PDB entry 8JQ3 | X-ray diffraction, 1.90 A resolution | chains A and D of the 4 polymer chains in the assembly

Chain A (and D):
Name: L-rhamnose isomerase
Source organism: Lacticaseibacillus rhamnosus
Notes: chain D of this document is another copy of the same molecule, construct and numbering; everything in this record applies to it too
Chain sequence (434 residues; each row starts with the number of its first residue):
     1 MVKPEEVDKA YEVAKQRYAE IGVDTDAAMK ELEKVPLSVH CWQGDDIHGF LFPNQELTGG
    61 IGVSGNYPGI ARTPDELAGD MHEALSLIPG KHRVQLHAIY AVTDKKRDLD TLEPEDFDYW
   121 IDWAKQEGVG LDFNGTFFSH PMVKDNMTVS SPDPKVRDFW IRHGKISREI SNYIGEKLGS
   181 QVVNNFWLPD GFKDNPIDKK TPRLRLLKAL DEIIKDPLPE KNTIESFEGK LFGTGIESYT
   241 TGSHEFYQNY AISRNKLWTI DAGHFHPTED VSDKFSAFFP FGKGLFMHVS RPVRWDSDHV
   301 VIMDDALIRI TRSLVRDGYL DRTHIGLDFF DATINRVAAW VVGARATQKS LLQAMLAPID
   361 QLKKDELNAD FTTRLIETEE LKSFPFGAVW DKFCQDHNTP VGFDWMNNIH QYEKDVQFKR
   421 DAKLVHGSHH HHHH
Disordered / not traced: 54-63, 421-434 (chain D: 54-63, 428-434)
Ion coordination: Mn2+ site 1: E228, D261, H288, D328; Mn2+ site 2: H264, D296, D298
Reported in the primary citation:
  - catalytic residues: D328 (proposed by the authors, not directly observed)

How chain A and chain D interact:
Pairs across the interface - 32 pairs, chain A then chain D:
  K193(A) - H299(D)  hydrogen bond (backbone-side chain)
  K193(A) - D331(D)  salt bridge
  K193(A) - T333(D)
  D194(A) - R291(D)  salt bridge
  D194(A) - H299(D)
  N195(A) - R291(D)
  L231(A) - R294(D)
  F232(A) - R294(D)
  F232(A) - W295(D)
  T234(A) - W295(D)
  E237(A) - V293(D)
  E237(A) - W295(D)  hydrogen bond
  E237(A) - S297(D)
  E237(A) - H299(D)  salt bridge
  S238(A) - V293(D)
  H266(A) - R294(D)
  P267(A) - P267(D)  hydrophobic
  R291(A) - D194(D)  salt bridge
  R291(A) - N195(D)
  V293(A) - E237(D)
  V293(A) - S238(D)
  R294(A) - L231(D)
  R294(A) - F232(D)
  R294(A) - H266(D)
  W295(A) - F232(D)
  W295(A) - E237(D)  hydrogen bond
  S297(A) - E237(D)
  H299(A) - K193(D)  hydrogen bond (side chain-backbone)
  H299(A) - D194(D)
  H299(A) - E237(D)  salt bridge
  D331(A) - K193(D)  salt bridge
  T333(A) - K193(D)
Also at the interface, not in a pair above, chain A (20 interface residues in all): I302, F330
Also at the interface, not in a pair above, chain D (20 interface residues in all): T234, I302, F330

Overview:
The chain A/chain D interface involves 20 residues from each chain; the contacts include 4 hydrogen bonds and
6 salt bridges. Polar contacts include K193(A)-D331(D), D194(A)-R291(D) and E237(A)-H299(D). E228(A), D261(A),
H288(A) and D328(A) form the Mn2+ site 1. H264(A), D296(A) and D298(A) form the Mn2+ site 2. The paper reports
the catalytic residue D328(A).
Chain A and chain D are both L-rhamnose isomerase (Lacticaseibacillus rhamnosus); the structure, Crystal
structure of L-rhamnose isomerase from Lactobacillus rhamnosus, was determined by X-ray diffraction, deposited
together with 8JQ4, 8JQ5 and 8JQ6.
